Entry 1Z8O (X-ray diffraction, 1.70 A resolution); this record covers chain A.

[Chain A]
Name: 6-deoxyerythronolide B hydroxylase
Source organism: Saccharopolyspora erythraea
Notes: EC 1.-.-.-
Reference sequence: Q00441 (CPXJ_SACER); numbering as in UniProt (aligned over 1-404)
Amino-acid sequence (404 residues; row label = number of the first residue in the row):
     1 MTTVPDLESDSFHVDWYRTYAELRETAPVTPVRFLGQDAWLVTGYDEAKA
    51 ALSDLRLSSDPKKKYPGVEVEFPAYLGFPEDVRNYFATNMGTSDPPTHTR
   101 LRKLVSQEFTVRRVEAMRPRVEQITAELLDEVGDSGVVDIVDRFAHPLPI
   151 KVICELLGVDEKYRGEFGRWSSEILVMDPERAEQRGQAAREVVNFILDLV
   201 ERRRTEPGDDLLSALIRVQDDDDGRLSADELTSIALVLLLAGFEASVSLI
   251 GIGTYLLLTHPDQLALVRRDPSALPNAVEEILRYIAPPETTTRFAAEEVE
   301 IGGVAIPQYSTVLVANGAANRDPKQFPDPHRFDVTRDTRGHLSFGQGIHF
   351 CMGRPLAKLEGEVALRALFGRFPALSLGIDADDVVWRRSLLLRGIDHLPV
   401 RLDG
Not modelled in the structure: 1-2
Metal / ion sites: heme Fe: C351 (together with oxygen molecule)
Residues lining bound ligands:
  - 6-deoxyerythronolide b (DEB): A74, Y75, N89, G91, T92, I174, L175, R185, V237, L240, A241, E244, A245, P288, L391, L392
  - heme / oxygen molecule: M90, G91, H98, R102, F109, I153, L238, A241, G242, A245, S246, L249, L282, P287, P288, T291, R293, N316, L342, S343, F344, G345, I348, H349, F350, C351, M352, G353, L356, A357
UniProt features mapped onto this chain:
  - binding site (heme): C351

[Overview]
Bound to chain A: heme / oxygen molecule and 6-deoxyerythronolide b. UniProt lists heme-binding residue C351.
Chain A is 6-deoxyerythronolide B hydroxylase (Saccharopolyspora erythraea); the structure, Ferrous dioxygen
complex of the wild-type cytochrome P450eryF, was determined by X-ray diffraction (same publication as 1Z8P
and 1Z8Q).
